Entry 5FMG (electron microscopy, 3.60 A resolution); this record covers chains M and N of the 28 polymer chains in the assembly.

[Chain M]
Protein: Proteasome subunit beta type
Source organism: Plasmodium falciparum
Notes: EC 3.4.25.1
UniProt: C0H4E8 (C0H4E8_PLAF7); residue numbers follow UniProt; this construct covers 1-240
Chain sequence (240 residues; numbered 1 to 240; the number before each row is that of its first residue):
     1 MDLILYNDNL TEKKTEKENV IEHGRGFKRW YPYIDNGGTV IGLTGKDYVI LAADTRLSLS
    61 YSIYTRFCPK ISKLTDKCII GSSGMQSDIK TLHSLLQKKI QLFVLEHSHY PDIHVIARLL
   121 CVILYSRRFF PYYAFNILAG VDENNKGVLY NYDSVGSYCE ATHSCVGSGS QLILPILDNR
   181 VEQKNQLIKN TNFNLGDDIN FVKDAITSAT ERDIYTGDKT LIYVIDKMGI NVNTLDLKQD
Not modelled in the structure: 1-31, 144-145, 187-190, 237-240

[Chain N]
Protein: Proteasome subunit beta type
Source organism: Plasmodium falciparum
Notes: EC 3.4.25.1
UniProt: Q7K6A9 (Q7K6A9_PLAF7); numbering as in UniProt (aligned over 1-265)
Chain sequence (265 residues; each row starts with the number of its first residue):
     1 MTLGPVVTGT SVIAIKYKHG IMIAADRKAS YGSYAKFQNV ERIFKINNKT VMGFSGELAD
    61 AQYLHELLTR KNINNLSEKK RKEDMYTPQH YHSYVSRVFY VRKNRIDPLF NNIIIAGINS
   121 QKYDNNDDNV LLYTNKNNDD EQNEYKNNEE YKEIHKDDLY IGFVDMHGTN FCDDYITTGY
   181 ARYFALTLLR DHYKDNMTEE EARILINECL RILYFRDATS SNFIQIVKVT SKGVEYEEPY
   241 ILPCVLNSAD YVYPSTLLPP AGCMW
Not modelled in the structure: 1-5, 77-83, 105-107, 119-157, 242-265

[How chain M and chain N interact]
Pairs across the interface (20):
  Ile34(M) - His167(N)
  Ile34(M) - Thr169(N)
  Leu57(M) - Phe171(N)  hydrophobic
  Ser62(M) - Tyr183(N)  hydrogen bond
  Ile63(M) - Arg190(N)
  Tyr64(M) - Phe171(N)  hydrophobic
  Tyr64(M) - Arg190(N)
  Thr65(M) - Phe171(N)
  Met85(M) - Lys103(N)
  Met85(M) - His167(N)
  Gln86(M) - Thr169(N)
  Gln86(M) - Asn170(N)  hydrogen bond (side chain-backbone)
  Ser87(M) - Tyr100(N)
  Ser87(M) - Lys103(N)  hydrogen bond
  Ser87(M) - His167(N)
  Ser87(M) - Gly168(N)
  Ser87(M) - Thr169(N)
  Asp88(M) - Tyr100(N)
  Asp88(M) - Lys103(N)  salt bridge
  Thr91(M) - Tyr100(N)
Interface residues without a listed pair, chain M (14 interface residues in all): Pro32, Arg127, Tyr132
Interface residues without a listed pair, chain N (14 interface residues in all): Asn104, Phe163, Asp165, Cys172, Asp173

[In short]
Chain M and chain N each contribute 14 residues to their interface, with 3 hydrogen bonds and 1 salt bridge.
Polar pairs include Asp88(M)-Lys103(N), Ser62(M)-Tyr183(N) and Gln86(M)-Asn170(N).
Here chain M is Proteasome subunit beta type and chain N is Proteasome subunit beta type, both from Plasmodium
falciparum. Entry 5FMG (Structure and function based design of Plasmodium-selective proteasome inhibitors) was
determined by electron microscopy.
